PDB entry 2BJ9 | X-ray diffraction, 3.00 A resolution | chains A and B

# Chain A (and B)
Name: Nickel responsive regulator
Organism: Pyrococcus horikoshii
Notes: chain B of this document is another copy of the same molecule, construct and numbering; everything in this record applies to it too
UniProtKB: O58316 (NIKR_PYRHO); numbering as in UniProt (aligned over 1-138)
Amino-acid sequence (138 residues; each row starts with the number of its first residue):
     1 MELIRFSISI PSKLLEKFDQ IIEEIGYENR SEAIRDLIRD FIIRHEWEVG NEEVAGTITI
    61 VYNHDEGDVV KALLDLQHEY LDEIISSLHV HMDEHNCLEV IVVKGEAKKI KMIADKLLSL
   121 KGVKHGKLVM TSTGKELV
Unresolved in the structure: 135-138 (chain B: fully traced)
Swiss-Prot annotation at these positions:
  - binding site (Ni(2+)): His78, His89, His91, Cys97
Ion coordination: Ni2+ site 1: His64, Asp65 (shared with Asp75(B) of chain B); Ni2+ site 2: Asp75 (shared with His64(B), Asp65(B) of chain B); Ni2+ site 3: His78 (shared with His89(B), His91(B), Cys97(B) of chain B); Ni2+ site 4: His89, His91, Cys97 (shared with His78(B) of chain B)

# Interface between chain A and chain B
Pairs across the interface (124; chain A residue first):
  Met1(A) - Ser12(B)  hydrogen bond (backbone-side chain)
  Glu2(A) - Pro11(B)
  Glu2(A) - Ser12(B)  hydrogen bond (backbone-backbone)
  Leu3(A) - Ile10(B)
  Leu3(A) - Pro11(B)
  Ile4(A) - Ile8(B)
  Ile4(A) - Ser9(B)
  Ile4(A) - Ile10(B)  hydrogen bond (backbone-backbone)
  Ile4(A) - Ser12(B)
  Ile4(A) - Leu15(B)  hydrophobic
  Arg5(A) - Ser7(B)
  Arg5(A) - Ile8(B)
  Arg5(A) - Ser9(B)
  Phe6(A) - Ser7(B)
  Phe6(A) - Ile8(B)  hydrogen bond (backbone-backbone)
  Phe6(A) - Ile10(B)  hydrophobic
  Phe6(A) - Leu15(B)  hydrophobic
  Phe6(A) - Arg30(B)
  Phe6(A) - Ile34(B)  hydrophobic
  Ser7(A) - Arg5(B)
  Ser7(A) - Phe6(B)
  Ser7(A) - Ser7(B)  hydrogen bond
  Ile8(A) - Ile4(B)
  Ile8(A) - Arg5(B)
  Ile8(A) - Phe6(B)  hydrogen bond (backbone-backbone)
  Ile8(A) - Ser31(B)
  Ile8(A) - Ile34(B)  hydrophobic
  Ser9(A) - Ile4(B)
  Ser9(A) - Arg5(B)  hydrogen bond
  Ser9(A) - Arg35(B)  hydrogen bond (backbone-side chain)
  Ile10(A) - Leu3(B)
  Ile10(A) - Ile4(B)  hydrogen bond (backbone-backbone)
  Ile10(A) - Phe6(B)  hydrophobic
  Ile10(A) - Arg35(B)
  Ile10(A) - Ile38(B)  hydrophobic
  Pro11(A) - Glu2(B)
  Pro11(A) - Leu3(B)  hydrophobic
  Ser12(A) - Glu2(B)  hydrogen bond (backbone-backbone)
  Ser12(A) - Ile4(B)
  Leu14(A) - Arg39(B)
  Leu14(A) - Ile42(B)  hydrophobic
  Leu14(A) - Val138(B)  hydrophobic
  Leu15(A) - Ile4(B)  hydrophobic
  Leu15(A) - Phe6(B)  hydrophobic
  Lys17(A) - Ile42(B)
  Lys17(A) - Glu136(B)  hydrogen bond (side chain-backbone)
  Phe18(A) - Ile38(B)  hydrophobic
  Phe18(A) - Phe41(B)  hydrophobic
  Ile21(A) - Phe41(B)  hydrophobic
  Ile21(A) - His45(B)
  Glu24(A) - His45(B)  salt bridge
  Ile25(A) - Phe41(B)  hydrophobic
  Arg30(A) - Phe6(B)
  Ser31(A) - Ile8(B)
  Ser31(A) - Ser9(B)  hydrogen bond (side chain-backbone)
  Ser31(A) - Ile10(B)
  Ile34(A) - Phe6(B)  hydrophobic
  Ile34(A) - Ile8(B)  hydrophobic
  Arg35(A) - Ile10(B)
  Arg35(A) - Leu14(B)
  Leu37(A) - Leu37(B)  hydrophobic
  Leu37(A) - Ile38(B)
  Leu37(A) - Phe41(B)  hydrophobic
  Ile38(A) - Phe18(B)  hydrophobic
  Ile38(A) - Leu37(B)  hydrophobic
  Phe41(A) - Phe18(B)  hydrophobic
  Phe41(A) - Ile21(B)  hydrophobic
  Phe41(A) - Ile25(B)  hydrophobic
  Phe41(A) - Leu37(B)  hydrophobic
  Ile42(A) - Leu14(B)
  Ile42(A) - Lys17(B)
  Ile42(A) - Phe18(B)
  Ile42(A) - Ile21(B)  hydrophobic
  Arg44(A) - Arg44(B)
  His45(A) - Ile25(B)
  Glu46(A) - Lys17(B)  salt bridge
  Ala55(A) - Met92(B)  hydrophobic
  Ala55(A) - Leu98(B)  hydrophobic
  Thr57(A) - Thr59(B)  hydrogen bond
  Thr59(A) - Thr57(B)  hydrogen bond
  Val61(A) - Thr131(B)
  Val61(A) - Ser132(B)
  Ile85(A) - Val90(B)  hydrophobic
  Leu88(A) - Ser86(B)
  Leu88(A) - Ser87(B)
  Leu88(A) - Leu88(B)
  Leu88(A) - Val102(B)  hydrophobic
  Val90(A) - Ile85(B)  hydrophobic
  Met92(A) - Ala55(B)  hydrophobic
  Met92(A) - Lys104(B)
  Met92(A) - Thr133(B)
  Asp93(A) - Thr133(B)
  Asp93(A) - Lys135(B)
  Asn96(A) - Thr133(B)
  Asn96(A) - Gly134(B)
  Asn96(A) - Lys135(B)
  Leu98(A) - Ala55(B)  hydrophobic
  Val100(A) - Thr57(B)
  Val100(A) - Val100(B)  hydrophobic
  Val100(A) - Val102(B)  hydrophobic
  Val102(A) - Leu88(B)  hydrophobic
  Val102(A) - Val90(B)  hydrophobic
  Asp115(A) - Ile25(B)
  Lys116(A) - Ile25(B)
  Lys116(A) - Gly26(B)
  Leu118(A) - Asp36(B)
  Ser119(A) - Gly26(B)
  Ser119(A) - Tyr27(B)
  Val123(A) - Asp36(B)
  Lys124(A) - Arg39(B)  hydrogen bond (backbone-side chain)
  Lys124(A) - Val138(B)
  His125(A) - Asp40(B)  salt bridge
  His125(A) - Ile43(B)
  His125(A) - Met130(B)
  His125(A) - Thr131(B)  hydrogen bond
  Lys127(A) - Asp40(B)  salt bridge
  Lys127(A) - Val129(B)
  Val129(A) - Lys127(B)
  Val129(A) - Val129(B)  hydrophobic
  Thr131(A) - Val61(B)
  Thr131(A) - His125(B)  hydrogen bond
  Ser132(A) - His125(B)  hydrogen bond (backbone-side chain)
  Thr133(A) - Met92(B)
  Gly134(A) - Asn96(B)
Interface residues without a listed pair, chain A (63 interface residues in all): Ile22, Arg39, Gly56, Ser86, Ser87, Leu120, Lys121
Interface residues without a listed pair, chain B (64 interface residues in all): Met1, Ile22, Glu32, Lys124, Leu137

# Overview
Chain A and chain B form an interface of 63 and 64 residues respectively, with 18 hydrogen bonds and 4 salt
bridges. Polar pairs include Glu24(A)-His45(B), Glu46(A)-Lys17(B) and His125(A)-Asp40(B). His64(A) and
Asp65(A) form the Ni2+ site 1. From UniProt: 4 Ni2+-binding residues on chain A.
Chain A and chain B are both Nickel responsive regulator (Pyrococcus horikoshii); the structure, NIKR with
bound NICKEL and phosphate, was determined by X-ray diffraction, deposited together with 2BJ1, 2BJ3, 2BJ7 and
2BJ8.
